PDB entry 8C5U | electron microscopy, 3.62 A resolution | chains B and N of the 5 polymer chains in the assembly

== Chain B ==
Name: Mitochondrial transcription factor 1
Source organism: Saccharomyces cerevisiae S288C
Notes: EC 2.1.1.-
UniProt: P14908 (MTF1_YEAST); residue numbers follow UniProt; this construct covers 2-341
Chain sequence (354 residues; numbered -12 to 341; the number before each row is that of its first residue; numbers below 1 keep their minus sign (Met-12 is residue -12)):
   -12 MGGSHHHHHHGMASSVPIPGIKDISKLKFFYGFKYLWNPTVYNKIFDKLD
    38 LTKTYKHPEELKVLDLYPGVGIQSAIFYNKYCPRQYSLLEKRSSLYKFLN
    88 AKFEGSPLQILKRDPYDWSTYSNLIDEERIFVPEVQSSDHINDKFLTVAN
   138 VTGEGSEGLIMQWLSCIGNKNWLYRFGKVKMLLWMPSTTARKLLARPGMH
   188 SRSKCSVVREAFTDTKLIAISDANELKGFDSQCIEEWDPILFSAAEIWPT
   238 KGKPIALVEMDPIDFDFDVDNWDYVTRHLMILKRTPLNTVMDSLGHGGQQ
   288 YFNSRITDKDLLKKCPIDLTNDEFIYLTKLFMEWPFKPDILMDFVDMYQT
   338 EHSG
Not modelled in the structure: -12 to 1, 331-341
Sequence notes: initiating methionine (-12); expression tag (-11 to 1)
Curated features (UniProtKB/Swiss-Prot):
  - binding site (S-adenosyl-L-methionine): Leu23, Glu77, Asp101, Asn137
Reported in the primary citation:
  - conformationally variable residues (order/disorder transition): Asp330
  - mutagenesis - F16A/Y18A, D101A (approximately 30%), Y103A (about 100-fold): decreased catalytic activity

== Chain N ==
Molecule: Non-template DNA
Sequence (37 nucleotides; row label = number of the first residue in the row):
   101 CGAATAAGTATTGATATAAGTAATAAATGCAAATTGC
Not modelled in the structure: 101-105

== How chain B and chain N interact ==
Pairs across the interface (19):
  Phe16(B) - DA125(N)  phosphate contact
  Phe16(B) - DA126(N)  phosphate contact
  Tyr18(B) - DT124(N)  base contact
  Tyr18(B) - DA125(N)  phosphate contact
  Tyr18(B) - DA126(N)  phosphate contact
  Asp101(B) - DA122(N)  hydrogen bond to the base
  Tyr103(B) - DG120(N)  hydrogen bond to the base
  Tyr103(B) - DA122(N)  stacking on the base
  Asp104(B) - DG120(N)  base contact
  Trp105(B) - DG120(N)  hydrogen bond to the base
  Glu144(B) - DA118(N)  base contact
  Glu144(B) - DA119(N)  hydrogen bond to the base
  Gly145(B) - DA119(N)  base contact
  Met148(B) - DA119(N)  base contact
  Gln149(B) - DA119(N)  sugar contact
  Gln149(B) - DG120(N)  hydrogen bond to the base
  Lys179(B) - DT117(N)  salt bridge to the phosphate
  Ser190(B) - DT117(N)  hydrogen bond to the phosphate
  Lys191(B) - DA118(N)  phosphate contact
Interface residues without a listed pair, chain B (19 interface residues in all): Lys78, Gly142, Ser143, Leu146, Cys192, Arg264
Interface residues without a listed pair, chain N (10 interface residues in all): DA116, DA123

== Summary ==
Chain B and chain N form an interface of 19 and 10 residues respectively, with 6 hydrogen bonds, 1 salt bridge
and 1 aromatic stacking contact. Polar contacts include Asp101(B)-DA122(N), Tyr103(B)-DG120(N) and
Trp105(B)-DG120(N). The paper reports that F16A/Y18A, D101A and Y103A of chain B reduce catalytic activity;
conformational variability at Asp330(B).
Here chain B is Mitochondrial transcription factor 1 (Saccharomyces cerevisiae S288C) and chain N is
Non-template DNA. Entry 8C5U (Cryo-EM structure of yeast mitochondrial RNA polymerase transcription initiation
complex with 8-mer RNA, pppGpGpUpApApApUpG (IC8)) was determined by electron microscopy together with 8AP1,
8ATT, 8ATV, 8ATW, 8C5S and 8Q63 from the same study.
